PDB entry 8VX5 | electron microscopy, 3.30 A resolution | chains C and J of the 10 polymer chains in the assembly

[Chain C]
Name: Histone H2A
Organism: Xenopus laevis
Reference sequence: Q6AZJ8 (Q6AZJ8_XENLA); residues 0-129 here correspond to UniProt positions 1-130 (UniProt number = residue number + 1)
Chain sequence (165 residues; each row starts with the number of its first residue; numbers below 1 keep their minus sign (Met-35 is residue -35)):
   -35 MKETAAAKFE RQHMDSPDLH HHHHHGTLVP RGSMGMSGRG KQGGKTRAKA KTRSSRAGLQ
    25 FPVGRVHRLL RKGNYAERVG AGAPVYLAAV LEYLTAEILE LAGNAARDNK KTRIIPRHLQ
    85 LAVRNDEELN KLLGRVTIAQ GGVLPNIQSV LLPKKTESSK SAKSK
Disordered / not traced: -35 to 8, 119-129
Construct notes: expression tag (-35 to -1)

[Chain J]
Molecule: 167-nt DNA strand
Sequence (167 nucleotides; numbered -83 to 83; the number before each row is that of its first residue; numbers below 1 keep their minus sign (DA-83 is residue -83)):
   -83 ATCGGCCGCC CTGGAGAATC CCGGTGCCGA GGCCGCTCAA TTGGTCGTAG ACAGCTCTAG
   -23 CACCGCTTAA ACGCACGTAC GCGCTGTCCC CCGCGTTTTA ACCGCCAAGG GGATTACTCC
    37 CTAGTCTCCA GGCACGTGTC AGATATATAC ATCCTGTGGC GGCCGAT
Disordered / not traced: -83 to -79, 78-83
Modified / non-standard residues: 8OG (8-oxo-2'-deoxy-guanosine-5'-monophosphate) at position -49

[Interface between chain C and chain J]
Contacting residue pairs - 21 pairs, chain C then chain J:
  Lys9(C) with DT43(J), phosphate contact; DC44(J), sugar contact
  Thr10(C) with DC45(J), phosphate contact
  Arg11(C) with DT43(J), hydrogen bond to the base; DC44(J), sugar contact
  Thr16(C) with DG47(J), sugar contact
  Arg29(C) with DG48(J), phosphate contact; DC49(J), salt bridge to the phosphate
  Glu41(C) with DA39(J), phosphate contact
  Arg42(C) with DT38(J), hydrogen bond to the sugar; DA39(J), phosphate contact
  Val43(C) with DT38(J), sugar contact; DA39(J), hydrogen bond to the phosphate
  Gly44(C) with DT38(J), phosphate contact
  Ala45(C) with DT38(J), hydrogen bond to the phosphate
  Lys75(C) with DG58(J), phosphate contact; DA59(J), salt bridge to the phosphate
  Thr76(C) with DA57(J), hydrogen bond to the phosphate; DG58(J), hydrogen bond to the phosphate
  Arg77(C) with DA57(J), hydrogen bond to the sugar; DG58(J), hydrogen bond to the phosphate
Other interface residues (no listed pair), chain C (15 interface residues in all): His31, Arg35
Other interface residues (no listed pair), chain J (12 interface residues in all): DC37

[Overview]
The interface between chain C and chain J involves 15 residues on one side and 12 on the other; the contacts
include 8 hydrogen bonds and 2 salt bridges. Polar pairs include Arg11(C)-DT43(J), Arg42(C)-DT38(J) and
Arg77(C)-DA57(J).
Here chain C is Histone H2A (Xenopus laevis) and chain J is a 167-nt DNA strand. Entry 8VX5 (Nucleosome core
particle containing an 8-oxoG damage site) was determined by electron microscopy together with 8VX4 and 8VX6
from the same study.
